1Y30 - chains A and B; structure by X-ray diffraction, 2.20 A resolution.

Chain A (and B):
Protein: hypothetical protein Rv1155
Source organism: Mycobacterium tuberculosis
Notes: chain B of this document is another copy of the same molecule, construct and numbering; everything in this record applies to it too
UniProtKB: O06553 (O06553_MYCTU); residue numbers follow UniProt; this construct covers 1-147
Chain sequence (147 residues; row label = number of the first residue in the row):
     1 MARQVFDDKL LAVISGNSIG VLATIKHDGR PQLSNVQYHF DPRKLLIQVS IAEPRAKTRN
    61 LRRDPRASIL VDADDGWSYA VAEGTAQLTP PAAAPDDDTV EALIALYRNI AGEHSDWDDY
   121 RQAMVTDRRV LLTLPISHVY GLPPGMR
Not modelled in the structure: 1-4
Curated features (UniProtKB/Swiss-Prot):
  - binding site (coenzyme F420-(gamma-Glu)n): Gln32, Gln37, Ser50, Ala56 to Asn60, Trp77 to Tyr79, His138
Residues lining bound ligands: FMN (flavin mononucleotide): Gln32, Ser34, Asn35, Val36, Gln37, Ser50, Arg55, Ala56, Lys57
From the paper describing this entry:
  - self-association interface (contacts with another copy of this molecule): Ile19, Val21, Ala23, Ile25, Lys26, Asp28, Gly29, Arg30, Pro31, Gln32, Leu33, Ser34, Asn35, Val36, Gln37, Arg66, Ala67, Leu70, Trp77, Tyr79, Val81, Glu83, Gly84, Tyr140
  - binding site for flavin mononucleotide: Gln32, Leu33, Ser34, Val36, Gln37, Ser50, Arg55, Ala56, Lys57, Trp77, Tyr79
  - conformationally variable residues (side-chain flip): Ala56 to Arg62

Chain A / chain B interface:
Residue-residue contacts - 49 pairs, chain A then chain B:
  Ile19(A) - Trp77(B)  hydrophobic
  Val21(A) - Leu70(B)  hydrophobic
  Ala23(A) - Leu33(B)  hydrophobic
  Ile25(A) - Gly29(B)
  Lys26(A) - Glu83(B)  salt bridge
  Asp28(A) - Arg66(B)  hydrogen bond (backbone-side chain)
  Gly29(A) - Ile25(B)
  Arg30(A) - Arg66(B)
  Arg30(A) - Ala67(B)
  Arg30(A) - Glu83(B)  salt bridge
  Arg30(A) - Gly84(B)  hydrogen bond (side chain-backbone)
  Pro31(A) - Ile25(B)
  Pro31(A) - Pro31(B)  hydrophobic
  Pro31(A) - Ser68(B)
  Gln32(A) - Tyr140(B)
  Leu33(A) - Ser68(B)
  Leu33(A) - Leu70(B)
  Leu33(A) - Tyr79(B)
  Leu33(A) - Val81(B)
  Leu33(A) - Tyr140(B)  hydrogen bond (backbone-side chain)
  Ser34(A) - Leu70(B)
  Ser34(A) - Tyr79(B)
  Asn35(A) - Trp77(B)  hydrogen bond (side chain-backbone)
  Asn35(A) - Tyr79(B)
  Val36(A) - Trp77(B)
  Gln37(A) - Trp77(B)
  Arg66(A) - Asp28(B)  hydrogen bond (side chain-backbone)
  Arg66(A) - Arg30(B)
  Ala67(A) - Arg30(B)
  Ser68(A) - Leu33(B)
  Leu70(A) - Val21(B)  hydrophobic
  Leu70(A) - Ser34(B)
  Leu70(A) - Asn35(B)
  Asp72(A) - Asn35(B)
  Gly76(A) - Ile19(B)
  Trp77(A) - Ile19(B)  hydrophobic
  Trp77(A) - Asn35(B)
  Trp77(A) - Val36(B)
  Trp77(A) - Gln37(B)
  Tyr79(A) - Ser34(B)
  Tyr79(A) - Asn35(B)
  Glu83(A) - Lys26(B)  salt bridge
  Glu83(A) - Arg30(B)
  Gly84(A) - Arg30(B)  hydrogen bond (backbone-side chain)
  Thr85(A) - Arg30(B)  hydrogen bond
  Tyr140(A) - Pro31(B)
  Tyr140(A) - Gln32(B)  hydrogen bond
  Tyr140(A) - Leu33(B)  hydrogen bond (side chain-backbone)
  Arg147(A) - Asn35(B)  hydrogen bond (side chain-backbone)
Interface residues without a listed pair, chain A (31 interface residues in all): Thr24, Ser78, Val81
Interface residues without a listed pair, chain B (27 interface residues in all): Ala23, Thr24, Ile69

Overview:
The interface between chain A and chain B involves 31 residues on one side and 27 on the other, with 10
hydrogen bonds and 3 salt bridges. Polar contacts include Lys26(A)-Glu83(B), Arg30(A)-Glu83(B) and
Asp28(A)-Arg66(B). From the paper: a binding site for flavin mononucleotide at Gln32(A), Leu33(A) and Ser34(A)
among others; conformational variability at Ala56(A).
Both chains are hypothetical protein Rv1155 (Mycobacterium tuberculosis). Entry 1Y30 (X-ray crystal structure
of mycobacterium tuberculosis pyridoxine 5'-phosphate oxidase complexed with flavin mononucleotide at 2.2 a
...) was determined by X-ray diffraction (same publication as 2AQ6).
